8DFO - chains D and L of the 13 polymer chains in the assembly; structure by electron microscopy, 3.10 A resolution.

# Chain D
Molecule: CRISPR-associated protein, TM1801 family
Organism: Desulfovibrio vulgaris
UniProt: Q72WF7 (Q72WF7_DESVH); residues 1-290 here = UniProt positions 1-290
Amino-acid sequence (290 residues; numbered 1 to 290; the number before each row is that of its first residue):
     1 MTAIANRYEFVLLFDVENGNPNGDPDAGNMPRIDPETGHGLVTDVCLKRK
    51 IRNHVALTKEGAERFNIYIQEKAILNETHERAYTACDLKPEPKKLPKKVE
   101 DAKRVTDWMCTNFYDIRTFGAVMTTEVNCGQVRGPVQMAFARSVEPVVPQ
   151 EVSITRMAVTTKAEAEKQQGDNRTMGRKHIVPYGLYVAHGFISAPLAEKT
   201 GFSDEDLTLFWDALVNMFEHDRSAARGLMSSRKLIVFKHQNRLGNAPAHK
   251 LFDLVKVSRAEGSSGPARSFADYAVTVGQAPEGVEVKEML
Unresolved in the structure: 167-170

# Chain L
Molecule: 45-nt RNA strand
Organism: Desulfovibrio vulgaris
Sequence (45 nucleotides; numbered 2 to 46; the number before each row is that of its first residue):
     2 GGAUUGAAACGCCAUGCUCAGGCUGGCGAGUGCGCGCCACUCAUC

# Interface between chain D and chain L
Residue-residue contacts (46):
  Asn22(D) - G23(L)  sugar contact
  Asn22(D) - C24(L)  hydrogen bond to the phosphate
  Asn22(D) - U25(L)  hydrogen bond to the phosphate
  Gly23(D) - C24(L)  hydrogen bond to the phosphate
  Gly23(D) - U25(L)  phosphate contact
  Pro25(D) - C24(L)  base contact
  Asn29(D) - C24(L)  base contact
  Asn29(D) - U25(L)  base contact
  Arg32(D) - C24(L)  salt bridge to the phosphate
  Thr43(D) - C24(L)  hydrogen bond to the phosphate
  Val45(D) - G22(L)  phosphate contact
  Val45(D) - G23(L)  phosphate contact
  Val45(D) - C24(L)  phosphate contact
  Cys46(D) - G23(L)  hydrogen bond to the sugar
  Lys48(D) - A21(L)  phosphate contact
  Lys48(D) - G22(L)  salt bridge to the phosphate
  Arg49(D) - G23(L)  salt bridge to the phosphate
  Arg52(D) - G22(L)  salt bridge to the phosphate
  Arg52(D) - G23(L)  salt bridge to the phosphate
  Ile69(D) - G22(L)  sugar contact
  Ile69(D) - G23(L)  phosphate contact
  Phe119(D) - A21(L)  phosphate contact
  Phe119(D) - G22(L)  phosphate contact
  Ala121(D) - C20(L)  hydrogen bond to the sugar
  Val122(D) - C20(L)  base contact
  Val122(D) - A21(L)  base contact
  Gln131(D) - C20(L)  base contact
  Val132(D) - C20(L)  hydrogen bond to the sugar
  Arg133(D) - C20(L)  phosphate contact
  Arg133(D) - A21(L)  phosphate contact
  Gln137(D) - A21(L)  hydrogen bond to the phosphate
  Ile154(D) - C28(L)  base contact
  Ile154(D) - A30(L)  phosphate contact
  Thr155(D) - C28(L)  hydrogen bond to the sugar
  Thr155(D) - G29(L)  base contact
  Thr155(D) - A30(L)  hydrogen bond to the phosphate
  Arg156(D) - G27(L)  base contact
  Arg156(D) - C28(L)  sugar contact
  Arg156(D) - G29(L)  phosphate contact
  Met175(D) - A30(L)  base contact
  Arg177(D) - C28(L)  base contact
  Ser223(D) - G26(L)  hydrogen bond to the phosphate
  Ala224(D) - G27(L)  hydrogen bond to the phosphate
  Ala224(D) - C28(L)  phosphate contact
  Arg226(D) - U25(L)  phosphate contact
  Arg226(D) - G26(L)  salt bridge to the phosphate
Also at the interface, not in a pair above, chain D (36 interface residues in all): Pro21, Asp24, Gly28, Gly120, Ser153, Met157, Asn172, Thr174, Ala225

# Overview
36 residues of chain D and 11 residues of chain L are in contact, with 12 hydrogen bonds and 6 salt bridges.
Polar pairs include Cys46(D)-G23(L), Ala121(D)-C20(L) and Val132(D)-C20(L).
Chain D is CRISPR-associated protein, TM1801 family and chain L is a 45-nt RNA strand, both from Desulfovibrio
vulgaris; the structure, type I-C Cascade bound to AcrIC4, was determined by electron microscopy together with
8DEJ, 8DFA, 8DFS and 8DEX from the same study.
